PDB entry 7KI0 | electron microscopy, 2.50 A resolution | chains A and R of the 6 polymer chains in the assembly

# Chain A
Molecule: Guanine nucleotide-binding protein G(s) subunit alpha isoforms short
Organism: Homo sapiens
Reference sequence: P63092 (GNAS2_HUMAN); residues 1-394 here = UniProt positions 1-394
Amino-acid sequence (394 residues; row label = number of the first residue in the row):
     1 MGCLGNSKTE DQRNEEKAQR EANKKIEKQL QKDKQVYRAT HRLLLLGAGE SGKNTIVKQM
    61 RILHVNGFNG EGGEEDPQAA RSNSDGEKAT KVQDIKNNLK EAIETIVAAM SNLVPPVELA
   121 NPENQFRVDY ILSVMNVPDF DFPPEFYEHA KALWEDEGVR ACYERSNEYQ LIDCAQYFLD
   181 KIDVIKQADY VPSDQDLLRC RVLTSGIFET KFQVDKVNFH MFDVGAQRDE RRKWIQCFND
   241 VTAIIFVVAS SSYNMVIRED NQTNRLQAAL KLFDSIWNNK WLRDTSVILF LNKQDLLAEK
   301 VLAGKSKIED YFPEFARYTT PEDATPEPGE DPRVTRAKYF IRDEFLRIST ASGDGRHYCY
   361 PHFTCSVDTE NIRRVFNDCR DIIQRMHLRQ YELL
Disordered / not traced: 1-10, 48-204, 250-263, 366-369
Differences from the reference sequence: conflict Asn54 (Ser in P63092), Ala226 (Gly in P63092), Ala268 (Glu in P63092), Lys271 (Asn in P63092), Asp274 (Lys in P63092), Lys280 (Arg in P63092), Asp284 (Thr in P63092), Thr285 (Ile in P63092), Ser366 (Ala in P63092)

# Chain R
Molecule: Glucagon-like peptide 1 receptor
Organism: Homo sapiens
Reference sequence: P43220 (GLP1R_HUMAN); numbering as in UniProt (aligned over 24-463)
Amino-acid sequence (491 residues; row label = number of the first residue in the row; numbers below 1 keep their minus sign (Met-8 is residue -8)):
    -8 MKTIIALSYI FCLVFADYKD DDDLEVLFQG PARPQGATVS LWETVQKWRE YRRQCQRSLT
    52 EDPPPATDLF CNRTFDEYAC WPDGEPGSFV NVSCPWYLPW ASSVPQGHVY RFCTAEGLWL
   112 QKDNSSLPWR DLSECEESKR GERSSPEEQL LFLYIIYTVG YALSFSALVI ASAILLGFRH
   172 LHCTRNYIHL NLFASFILRA LSVFIKDAAL KWMYSTAAQQ HQWDGLLSYQ DSLSCRLVFL
   232 LMQYCVAANY YWLLVEGVYL YTLLAFSVFS EQWIFRLYVS IGWGVPLLFV VPWGIVKYLY
   292 EDEGCWTRNS NMNYWLIIRL PILFAIGVNF LIFVRVICIV VSKLKANLMC KTDIKCRLAK
   352 STLTLIPLLG THEVIFAFVM DEHARGTLRF IKLFTELSFT SFQGLMVAIL YCFVNNEVQL
   412 EFRKSWERWR LEHLHIQRDS SMKPLKCPTS SLSSGATAGS SMYTATCQAS CSPAGLEVLF
   472 QGPHHHHHHH H
Disordered / not traced: -8 to 28, 130-136, 340-343, 424-482
Differences from the reference sequence: initiating methionine (-8); expression tag (-7 to 23, 464-482); conflict Phe260 (Leu in P43220)
Disulfide bonds: Cys46-Cys71, Cys62-Cys104, Cys85-Cys126, Cys226-Cys296
What the authors report for this chain:
  - mutagenesis - Y145A, L201A, M233A, L384A: decreased signaling in response to semaglutide
  - conformationally variable residues (helix shift, loop rearrangement): Glu139, Met204, Asp215, Gly377
  - mutagenesis - L384A: decreased signaling in response to tasopglutide
  - mutagenesis - Y145A, L201A, M233A, L384A: decreased signaling in response to taspoglutide

# Interface between chain A and chain R
Pairs across the interface (30; chain A residue first):
  Gln31(A) - Gln263(R)
  Gln35(A) - Ser261(R)
  His41(A) - Phe257(R)
  Phe376(A) - Phe257(R)  hydrophobic
  Cys379(A) - Phe257(R)
  Arg380(A) - Phe257(R)
  Asp381(A) - Lys334(R)  salt bridge
  Ile383(A) - Phe257(R)  hydrophobic
  Gln384(A) - Leu255(R)  hydrogen bond (side chain-backbone)
  Gln384(A) - Lys334(R)  hydrogen bond
  Arg385(A) - Lys334(R)  hydrogen bond (side chain-backbone)
  Arg385(A) - Ala337(R)
  Arg385(A) - Asn338(R)
  His387(A) - Leu254(R)  hydrogen bond (side chain-backbone)
  His387(A) - Leu255(R)
  Leu388(A) - Leu255(R)  hydrophobic
  Leu388(A) - Lys334(R)
  Gln390(A) - Arg176(R)
  Tyr391(A) - Arg176(R)
  Tyr391(A) - Tyr250(R)
  Tyr391(A) - Leu251(R)  hydrophobic
  Glu392(A) - Arg348(R)  hydrogen bond (backbone-side chain)
  Glu392(A) - Asn406(R)
  Glu392(A) - Asn407(R)
  Leu393(A) - Val327(R)  hydrophobic
  Leu393(A) - Val331(R)
  Leu393(A) - Ser352(R)
  Leu393(A) - Leu356(R)  hydrophobic
  Leu394(A) - Leu335(R)  hydrophobic
  Leu394(A) - Arg348(R)  hydrogen bond (backbone-side chain)
Also at the interface, not in a pair above, chain A (20 interface residues in all): Arg38, Ala39, Val217
Also at the interface, not in a pair above, chain R (24 interface residues in all): His180, Val259, Ile330, Leu359, Tyr402

# Summary
Chain A and chain R form an interface of 20 and 24 residues respectively, with 6 hydrogen bonds and 1 salt
bridge. Among the polar pairs are Asp381(A)-Lys334(R), Gln384(A)-Leu255(R) and Gln384(A)-Lys334(R). The paper
reports that Y145A, L201A and M233A of chain R, among others, reduce signaling in response to semaglutide;
conformational variability at Glu139(R), Met204(R) and Asp215(R) among others.
Here chain A is Guanine nucleotide-binding protein G(s) subunit alpha isoforms short and chain R is
Glucagon-like peptide 1 receptor, both from Homo sapiens. Entry 7KI0 (Semaglutide-bound Glucagon-Like
Peptide-1 (GLP-1) Receptor in Complex with Gs protein) was determined by electron microscopy, deposited
together with 7KI1.
